8QBX - chains E and I of the 60 polymer chains in the assembly; structure by electron microscopy, 2.20 A resolution.

Chain E (and I):
Name: Penton protein
From: Human adenovirus sp
Notes: chain I of this document is another copy of the same molecule, construct and numbering; everything in this record applies to it too
UniProt: Q2Y0H9 (Q2Y0H9_ADE03); aligned to UniProt positions 1-555 over residues 1-555 (the alignment contains insertions or deletions, so no single offset holds)
Amino-acid sequence (555 residues; numbered 1 to 555; the number before each row is that of its first residue):
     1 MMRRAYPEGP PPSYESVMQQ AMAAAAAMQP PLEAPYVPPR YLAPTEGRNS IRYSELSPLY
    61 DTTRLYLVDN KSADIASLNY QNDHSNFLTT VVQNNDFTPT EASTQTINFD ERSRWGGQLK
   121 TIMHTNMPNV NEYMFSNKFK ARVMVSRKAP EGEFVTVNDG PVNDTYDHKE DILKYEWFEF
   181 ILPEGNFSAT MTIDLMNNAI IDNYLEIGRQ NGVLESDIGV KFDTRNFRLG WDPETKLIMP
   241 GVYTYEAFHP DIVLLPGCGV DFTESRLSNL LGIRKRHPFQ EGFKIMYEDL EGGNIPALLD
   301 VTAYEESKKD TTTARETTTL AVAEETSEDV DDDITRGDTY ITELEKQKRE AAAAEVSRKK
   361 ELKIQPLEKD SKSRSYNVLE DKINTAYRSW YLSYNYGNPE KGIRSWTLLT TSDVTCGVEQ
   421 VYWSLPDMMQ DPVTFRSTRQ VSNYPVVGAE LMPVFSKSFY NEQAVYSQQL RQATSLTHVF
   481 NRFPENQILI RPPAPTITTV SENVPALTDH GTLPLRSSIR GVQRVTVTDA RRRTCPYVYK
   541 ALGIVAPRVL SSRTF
Disordered / not traced: 1-47, 149-170, 299-363, 462-477, 554-555
Differences from the reference sequence: conflict M2 (Arg in Q2Y0H9), A21 (Gln28 in Q2Y0H9), A27 (Met31 in Q2Y0H9), M28 (Ile32 in Q2Y0H9), Y36 (Phe40 in Q2Y0H9), R64 (Lys68 in Q2Y0H9), V418 (Ala407 in Q2Y0H9), S442 (Asn431 in Q2Y0H9); insertion (22-24, 153-154, 160-164, 314-315, 330-331, 344-345, 357-358)
What the authors report for this chain:
  - self-association interface (contacts with another copy of this molecule): S50 to S54

Interface between chain E and chain I:
Residue-residue contacts - 9 pairs, chain E then chain I:
  N49(E) - S551(I)
  I51(E) - V433(I)  hydrophobic
  Y53(E) - T434(I)
  D96(E) - R436(I)  salt bridge
  D96(E) - S437(I)
  D96(E) - T438(I)
  F97(E) - S437(I)
  F97(E) - T438(I)
  F97(E) - R439(I)

Overview:
The interface between chain E and chain I involves 5 residues on one side and 7 on the other, with 1 salt
bridge. The salt-bridged pair is D96(E)-R436(I). The paper reports a self-association interface involving
S50(E).
Both chains are Penton protein (Human adenovirus sp). Entry 8QBX (Chimeric Adenovirus-derived dodecamer) was
determined by electron microscopy (same publication as 8COI and 8QB3).
